Entry 8VT7 (electron microscopy, 2.66 A resolution); this record covers chains J and A of the 4 polymer chains in the assembly.

[Chain J]
Molecule: Tubulin alpha-1B chain
Organism: Homo sapiens
Notes: EC 3.6.5.-
UniProt: P68363 (TBA1B_HUMAN); residue numbers follow UniProt; this construct covers 1-37, 47-451
Amino-acid sequence (457 residues; row label = number of the first residue in the row; note: 9 numbers in that range are skipped by the numbering (no residue carries them; nothing is unmodelled there); a row labelled like 37A-37O holds insertion residues (37A, then the next letters in order)):
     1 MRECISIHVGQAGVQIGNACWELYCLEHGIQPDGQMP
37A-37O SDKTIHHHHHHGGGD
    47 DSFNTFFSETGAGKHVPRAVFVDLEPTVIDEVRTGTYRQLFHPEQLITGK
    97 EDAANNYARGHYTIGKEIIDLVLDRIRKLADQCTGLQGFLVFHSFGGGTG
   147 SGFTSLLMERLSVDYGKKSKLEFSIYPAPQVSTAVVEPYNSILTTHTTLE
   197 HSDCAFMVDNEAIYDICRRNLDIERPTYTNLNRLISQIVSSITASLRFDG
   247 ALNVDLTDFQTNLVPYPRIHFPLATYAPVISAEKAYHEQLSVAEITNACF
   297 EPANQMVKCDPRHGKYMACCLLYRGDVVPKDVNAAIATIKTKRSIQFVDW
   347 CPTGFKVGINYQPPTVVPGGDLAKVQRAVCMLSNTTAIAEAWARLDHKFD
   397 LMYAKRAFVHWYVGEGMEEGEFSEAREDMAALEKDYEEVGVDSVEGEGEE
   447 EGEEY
Disordered / not traced: 37A-37O, 441-451
Sequence notes: insertion (37F-37K); conflict Asp-254 (Glu in P68363)
Small-molecule neighbours: GTP (guanosine-5'-triphosphate): Gly-10, Gln-11, Ala-12, Gln-15, Ile-16, Asp-98, Ala-99, Ala-100, Asn-101, Ser-140, Gly-143, Gly-144, Thr-145, Gly-146, Ile-171, Thr-179, Glu-183, Asn-206, Tyr-224, Leu-227, Asn-228, Ile-231
Curated features (UniProtKB/Swiss-Prot):
  - motif: Met-1 to Cys-4 (MREC motif)
  - binding site (GTP): Gly-10, Gln-11, Ala-12, Gln-15, Glu-71, Ala-99, Ser-140, Gly-143, Gly-144, Thr-145, Gly-146, Thr-179, Glu-183, Asn-206, Tyr-224, Asn-228, Leu-252
  - binding site (Mg(2+)): Glu-71
  - site: Tyr-451 (Involved in polymerization)
  - modified residue: Lys-37C (N6,N6,N6-trimethyllysine), Ser-48 (Phosphoserine), Ser-232 (Phosphoserine), Tyr-282 (3'-nitrotyrosine), Arg-339 (Omega-N-methylarginine), Ser-439 (Phosphoserine), Glu-443 (5-glutamyl polyglutamate), Glu-445 (5-glutamyl polyglutamate), Tyr-451 (3'-nitrotyrosine)
  - cross-link (Glycyl lysine isopeptide (Lys-Gly)): Lys-326 (interchain with G-Cter in ubiquitin), Lys-370 (interchain with G-Cter in ubiquitin)

[Chain A]
Molecule: Tubulin beta-3 chain
Organism: Homo sapiens
UniProt: Q13509 (TBB3_HUMAN); residues 1-450 here = UniProt positions 1-450
Amino-acid sequence (456 residues; each row starts with the number of its first residue):
     1 MREIVHIQAGQCGNQIGAKFWEVISDEHGIDPSGNYVGDSDLQLERISVY
    51 YNEASSHKYVPRAILVDLEPGTMDSVRSGAFGHLFRPDNFIFGQSGAGNN
   101 WAKGHYTEGAELVDSVLDVVRKECENCDCLQGFQLTHSLGGGTGSGMGTL
   151 LISKVREEYPDRIMNTFSVVPSPKVSDTVVEPYNATLSIHQLVENTDETY
   201 CIDNEALYDICFRTLKLATPTYGDLNHLVSATMSGVTTSLRFPGQLNADL
   251 RKLAVNMVPFPRLHFFMPGFAPLTARGSQQYRALTVPELTQQMFDAKNMM
   301 AACDPRHGRYLTVATVFRGRMSMKEVDEQMLAIQSKNSSYFVEWIPNNVK
   351 VAVCDIPPRGLKMSSTFIGNSTAIQELFKRISEQFTAMFRRKAFLHWYTG
   401 EGMDEMEFTEAESNMNDLVSEYQQYQDATAEEEGEMYEDDEEESEAQGPK
   451 ENLYFQ
Disordered / not traced: 431-456
Sequence notes: expression tag (451-456)
Small-molecule neighbours:
  - GDP (guanosine-5'-diphosphate): Gly-10, Gln-11, Cys-12, Gln-15, Ile-16, Asn-99, Ser-138, Gly-141, Gly-142, Thr-143, Gly-144, Ser-145, Val-169, Asp-177, Glu-181, Asn-204, Leu-207, Tyr-222, Leu-225, Asn-226
  - GTP (guanosine-5'-triphosphate): Gln-245, Leu-246, Lys-252
Curated features (UniProtKB/Swiss-Prot):
  - motif: Met-1 to Ile-4 (MREI motif)
  - binding site (GDP): Gly-10, Gln-11, Cys-12, Gln-15, Asn-99, Ser-138, Gly-142, Thr-143, Gly-144, Asp-177, Asn-204, Tyr-222, Asn-226
  - binding site (GTP): Gln-11, Glu-69, Ser-138, Gly-142, Thr-143, Gly-144, Asn-204, Asn-226
  - binding site (Mg(2+)): Glu-69
  - modified residue: Ser-172 (Phosphoserine), Glu-438 (5-glutamyl polyglutamate), Ser-444 (Phosphoserine)
  - natural variant: Arg-62 (R62Q: In CFEOM3A), Thr-178 (T178M: In CDCBM1), Glu-205 (E205K: In CDCBM1), Arg-262 (R262C: In CFEOM3A; R262H: In CFEOM3A), Ala-302 (A302T: In CFEOM3A; A302V: In CDCBM1), Met-323 (M323V: In CDCBM1), Arg-380 (R380C: In CFEOM3A), Glu-410 (E410K: In CFEOM3A), Asp-417 (D417H: In CFEOM3A; D417N: In CFEOM3A)

[How chain J and chain A interact]
Residue-residue contacts - 83 pairs, chain J then chain A:
  Met-1(J) / Pro-70(A)  hydrophobic
  Met-1(J) / Gln-94(A)
  Arg-2(J) / Pro-70(A)
  Gln-133(J) / Gln-94(A)
  Gln-133(J) / Ser-95(A)
  Asp-245(J) / Ser-75(A)
  Gly-246(J) / Gln-11(A)  hydrogen bond (backbone-side chain)
  Ala-247(J) / Gln-11(A)  hydrogen bond (backbone-side chain)
  Ala-247(J) / Gln-15(A)
  Ala-247(J) / Tyr-222(A)  hydrophobic
  Leu-248(J) / Gln-11(A)
  Leu-248(J) / Asp-177(A)
  Leu-248(J) / Tyr-222(A)
  Asn-249(J) / Gln-11(A)  hydrogen bond
  Asn-249(J) / Glu-69(A)
  Asp-251(J) / Glu-69(A)
  Asp-251(J) / Ser-95(A)
  Thr-253(J) / Gly-98(A)
  Thr-253(J) / Lys-103(A)
  Asp-254(J) / Gly-98(A)
  Asp-254(J) / Asn-99(A)
  Gln-256(J) / Trp-397(A)  hydrogen bond (backbone-side chain)
  Thr-257(J) / Gly-98(A)  hydrogen bond (side chain-backbone)
  Thr-257(J) / Phe-394(A)
  Thr-257(J) / Trp-397(A)
  Asn-258(J) / Asn-99(A)
  Asn-258(J) / Thr-178(A)
  Asn-258(J) / Val-179(A)  hydrogen bond (side chain-backbone)
  Asn-258(J) / Val-180(A)
  Asn-258(J) / Phe-394(A)
  Val-260(J) / Phe-394(A)
  Val-260(J) / His-396(A)
  Val-260(J) / Trp-397(A)  hydrogen bond (backbone-side chain)
  Pro-261(J) / Ala-393(A)
  Pro-261(J) / Phe-394(A)  hydrogen bond (backbone-backbone)
  Pro-261(J) / His-396(A)  hydrogen bond (backbone-side chain)
  Tyr-262(J) / Arg-391(A)  hydrogen bond (side chain-backbone)
  Tyr-262(J) / Lys-392(A)
  Tyr-262(J) / His-396(A)
  Pro-263(J) / His-396(A)
  Val-324(J) / Thr-219(A)
  Val-324(J) / Pro-220(A)
  Pro-325(J) / Tyr-208(A)
  Pro-325(J) / Tyr-222(A)  hydrophobic
  Lys-326(J) / Tyr-208(A)
  Lys-326(J) / Phe-212(A)
  Lys-326(J) / Pro-220(A)
  Asn-329(J) / Val-175(A)
  Asn-329(J) / Glu-205(A)
  Asn-329(J) / Tyr-208(A)
  Ile-332(J) / Val-175(A)  hydrophobic
  Ala-333(J) / Val-175(A)
  Lys-336(J) / Lys-174(A)  hydrogen bond (side chain-backbone)
  Trp-346(J) / Ala-387(A)
  Trp-346(J) / Met-388(A)
  Trp-346(J) / Arg-391(A)
  Trp-346(J) / Ala-393(A)  hydrophobic
  Trp-346(J) / Phe-394(A)  hydrophobic
  Cys-347(J) / Val-179(A)  hydrophobic
  Pro-348(J) / Gln-384(A)
  Pro-348(J) / Ala-387(A)
  Pro-348(J) / Met-388(A)
  Thr-349(J) / Ser-176(A)
  Thr-349(J) / Thr-178(A)
  Thr-349(J) / Val-179(A)  hydrogen bond (side chain-backbone)
  Thr-349(J) / Pro-182(A)
  Thr-349(J) / Gln-384(A)
  Gly-350(J) / Ser-176(A)
  Phe-351(J) / Ser-176(A)  hydrogen bond (backbone-side chain)
  Phe-351(J) / Asp-177(A)
  Phe-351(J) / Thr-178(A)  hydrogen bond (backbone-backbone)
  Phe-351(J) / Val-179(A)
  Lys-352(J) / Asn-99(A)
  Lys-352(J) / Asp-177(A)
  Lys-352(J) / Thr-178(A)
  Lys-352(J) / Val-179(A)
  Val-353(J) / Asp-177(A)  hydrogen bond (backbone-backbone)
  Glu-434(J) / Arg-391(A)  hydrogen bond (backbone-side chain)
  Val-435(J) / Arg-391(A)
  Val-437(J) / Arg-391(A)  hydrogen bond (backbone-side chain)
  Asp-438(J) / Arg-391(A)
  Ser-439(J) / Arg-390(A)  hydrogen bond
  Ser-439(J) / Arg-391(A)
Other interface residues (no listed pair), chain J (46 interface residues in all): Thr-130, Gly-131, Asp-199, Leu-259, Met-313, Ala-314, Cys-315, Asp-345
Other interface residues (no listed pair), chain A (40 interface residues in all): Gly-71, Thr-72, Gly-96, Glu-181, Thr-221, Leu-395

[In short]
Chain J and chain A form an interface of 46 and 40 residues respectively; the contacts include 18 hydrogen
bonds. Polar contacts include Gly-246(J)/Gln-11(A), Ala-247(J)/Gln-11(A) and Asn-249(J)/Gln-11(A). Bound to
chain J: GTP. Ligands of chain A: GDP and GTP.
Here chain J is Tubulin alpha-1B chain and chain A is Tubulin beta-3 chain, both from Homo sapiens. Entry 8VT7
(Structure of the gamma tubulin ring complex nucleated microtubule protofilament) was determined by electron
microscopy, deposited together with 8VA2.
